Entry 1E79 (X-ray diffraction, 2.40 A resolution); this record covers chains C and G of the 9 polymer chains in the assembly.

[Chain C]
Molecule: ATP synthase alpha chain heart isoform
Source organism: Bos taurus
Notes: EC 3.6.1.34
Reference sequence: P19483 (ATP0_BOVIN); residues 1-510 here correspond to UniProt positions 44-553 (UniProt number = residue number + 43)
Amino-acid sequence (510 residues; numbered 1 to 510; the number before each row is that of its first residue):
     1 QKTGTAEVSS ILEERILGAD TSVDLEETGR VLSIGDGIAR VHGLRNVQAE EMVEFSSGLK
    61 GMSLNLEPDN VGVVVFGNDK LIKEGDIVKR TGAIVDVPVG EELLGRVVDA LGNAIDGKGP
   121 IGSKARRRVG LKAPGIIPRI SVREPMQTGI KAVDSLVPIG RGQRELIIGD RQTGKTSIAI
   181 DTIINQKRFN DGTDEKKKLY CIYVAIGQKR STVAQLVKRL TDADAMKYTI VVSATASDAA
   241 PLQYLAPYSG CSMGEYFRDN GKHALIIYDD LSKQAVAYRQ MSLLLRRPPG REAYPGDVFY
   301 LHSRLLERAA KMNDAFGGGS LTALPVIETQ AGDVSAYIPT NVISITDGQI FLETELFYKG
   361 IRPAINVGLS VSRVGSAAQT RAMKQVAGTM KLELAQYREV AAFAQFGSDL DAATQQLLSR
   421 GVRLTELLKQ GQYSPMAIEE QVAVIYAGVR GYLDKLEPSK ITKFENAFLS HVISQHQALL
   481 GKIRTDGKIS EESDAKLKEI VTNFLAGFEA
Disordered / not traced: 1-18
Differences from the reference sequence: cloning artifact (481)
Bound ions: Mg2+: Thr-176 (together with ATP)
Small-molecule neighbours:
  - ADP (adenosine-5'-diphosphate): Val-371, Ser-372, Arg-373
  - ATP (adenosine-5'-triphosphate): Asp-170, Arg-171, Gln-172, Thr-173, Gly-174, Lys-175, Thr-176, Ser-177, Glu-328, Phe-357, Arg-362, Pro-363, Gln-430, Gly-431, Gln-432
UniProt features mapped onto this chain:
  - binding site (ATP): Gln-172, Gly-174, Lys-175, Thr-176, Ser-177, Gln-430, Gln-432
  - binding site (Mg(2+)): Thr-176, Asp-269
  - site: Ser-370 (Required for activity)
  - modified residue: Gln-1 (Pyrrolidone carboxylic acid), Ser-10 (Phosphoserine), Ser-22 (Phosphoserine), Ser-33 (Phosphoserine), Ser-63 (Phosphoserine), Lys-80 (N6-acetyllysine), Lys-83 (N6-acetyllysine), Lys-89 (N6-acetyllysine), Thr-91 (Phosphothreonine), Lys-118 (N6-acetyllysine), Ser-123 (Phosphoserine), Lys-124 (N6-acetyllysine), Ser-141 (Phosphoserine), Arg-161 (Omega-N-methylarginine), Lys-187 (N6-acetyllysine), Lys-196 (N6-acetyllysine), Lys-197 (N6-acetyllysine), Lys-218 (N6-acetyllysine), Lys-262 (N6-acetyllysine), Lys-384 (N6-acetyllysine) and 6 more in UniProt
  - glycosylation: Ser-33 (O-linked (GlcNAc) serine)

[Chain G]
Molecule: ATP synthase gamma chain
Source organism: Bos taurus
Notes: EC 3.6.1.34
Reference sequence: P05631 (ATPG_BOVIN); residues 1-272 here correspond to UniProt positions 26-297 (UniProt number = residue number + 25)
Amino-acid sequence (272 residues; row label = number of the first residue in the row):
     1 ATLKDITRRL KSIKNIQKIT KSMKMVAAAK YARAERELKP ARVYGVGSLA LYEKADIKTP
    61 EDKKKHLIIG VSSDRGLCGA IHSSVAKQMK SEAANLAAAG KEVKIIGVGD KIRSILHRTH
   121 SDQFLVTFKE VGRRPPTFGD ASVIALELLN SGYEFDEGSI IFNRFRSVIS YKTEEKPIFS
   181 LDTISSAESM SIYDDIDADV LRNYQEYSLA NIIYYSLKES TTSEQSARMT AMDNASKNAS
   241 EMIDKLTLTF NRTRQAVITK ELIEIISGAA AL
Disordered / not traced: 62-66, 97-100
UniProt features mapped onto this chain:
  - modified residue: Lys-14 (N6-acetyllysine), Lys-24 (N6-succinyllysine), Lys-30 (N6-acetyllysine), Lys-90 (N6-acetyllysine), Ser-121 (Phosphoserine), Lys-129 (N6-acetyllysine), Lys-172 (N6-acetyllysine), Lys-245 (N6-succinyllysine)

[Interface between chain C and chain G]
Contacting residue pairs (8; chain C residue first):
  Pro-288(C) / Gly-268(G)
  Pro-288(C) / Ala-271(G)  hydrophobic
  Pro-289(C) / Ser-267(G)
  Pro-289(C) / Gly-268(G)
  Pro-289(C) / Ala-271(G)
  Gly-290(C) / Glu-264(G)
  Arg-291(C) / Glu-264(G)
  Glu-292(C) / Glu-264(G)  hydrogen bond (backbone-side chain)
Interface residues without a listed pair, chain C (7 interface residues in all): Arg-286, Ala-293
Interface residues without a listed pair, chain G (6 interface residues in all): Lys-260, Leu-272

[Overview]
Chain C and chain G form an interface of 7 and 6 residues respectively; the contacts include 1 hydrogen bond.
The hydrogen-bonded pair is Glu-292(C)/Glu-264(G). Bound to chain C: ATP and ADP.
Here chain C is ATP synthase alpha chain heart isoform and chain G is ATP synthase gamma chain, both from Bos
taurus. Entry 1E79 (Bovine F1-ATPase inhibited by DCCD (dicyclohexylcarbodiimide)) was determined by X-ray
diffraction.
